Entry 7WRC (electron microscopy, 3.21 A resolution); this record covers chains A and B of the 4 polymer chains in the assembly.

# Chain A (and B)
Molecule: Transient receptor potential cation channel subfamily M member 8
Organism: Mus musculus
Notes: chain B of this document is another copy of the same molecule, construct and numbering; everything in this record applies to it too
Reference sequence: Q8R4D5 (TRPM8_MOUSE); residues 1-1104 here = UniProt positions 1-1104
Amino-acid sequence (1120 residues; each row starts with the number of its first residue):
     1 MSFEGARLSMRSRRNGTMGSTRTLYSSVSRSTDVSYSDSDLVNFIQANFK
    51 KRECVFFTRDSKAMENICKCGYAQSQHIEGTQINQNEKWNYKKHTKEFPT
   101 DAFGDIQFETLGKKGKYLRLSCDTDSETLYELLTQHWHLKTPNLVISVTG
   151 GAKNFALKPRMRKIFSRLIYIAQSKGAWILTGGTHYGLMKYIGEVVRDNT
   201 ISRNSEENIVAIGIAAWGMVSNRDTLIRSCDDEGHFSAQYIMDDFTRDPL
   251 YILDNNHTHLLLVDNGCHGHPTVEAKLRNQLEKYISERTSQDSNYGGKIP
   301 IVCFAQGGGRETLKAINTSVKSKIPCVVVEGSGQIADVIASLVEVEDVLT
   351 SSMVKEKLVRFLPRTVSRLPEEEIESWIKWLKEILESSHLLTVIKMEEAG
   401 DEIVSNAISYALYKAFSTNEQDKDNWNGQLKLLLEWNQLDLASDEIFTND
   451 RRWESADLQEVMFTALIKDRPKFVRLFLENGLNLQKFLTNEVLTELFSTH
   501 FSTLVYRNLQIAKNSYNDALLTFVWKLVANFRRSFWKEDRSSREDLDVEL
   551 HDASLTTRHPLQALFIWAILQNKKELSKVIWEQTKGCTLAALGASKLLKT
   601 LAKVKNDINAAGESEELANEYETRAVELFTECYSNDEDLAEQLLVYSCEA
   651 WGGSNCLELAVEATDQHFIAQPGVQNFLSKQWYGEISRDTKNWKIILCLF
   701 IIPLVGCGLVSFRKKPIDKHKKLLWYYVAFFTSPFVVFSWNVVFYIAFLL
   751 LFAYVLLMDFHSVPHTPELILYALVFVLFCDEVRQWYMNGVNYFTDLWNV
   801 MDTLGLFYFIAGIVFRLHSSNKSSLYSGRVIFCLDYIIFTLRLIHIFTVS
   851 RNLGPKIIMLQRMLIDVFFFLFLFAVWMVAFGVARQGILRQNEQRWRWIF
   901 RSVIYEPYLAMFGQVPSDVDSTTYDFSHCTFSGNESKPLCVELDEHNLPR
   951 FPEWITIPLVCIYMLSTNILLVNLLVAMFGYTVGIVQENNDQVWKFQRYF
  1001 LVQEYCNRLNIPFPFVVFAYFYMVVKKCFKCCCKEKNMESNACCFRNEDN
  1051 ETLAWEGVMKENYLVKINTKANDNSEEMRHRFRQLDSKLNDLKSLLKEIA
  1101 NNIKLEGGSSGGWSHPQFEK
Not modelled in the structure: 1-101, 109-114, 228-231, 239-250, 344-349, 534-557, 715-721, 1031-1044, 1105-1120
Construct notes: expression tag (1105-1120)
UniProt features mapped onto this chain:
  - binding site (Ca(2+)): E782, Q785, N799, D802
  - glycosylation: N934 (N-linked (GlcNAc...) (complex) asparagine)
Disulfides: C929-C940
Metal / ion sites: Ca2+: E782, N799, D802
Residues lining bound ligands: Icilin (KX7): F738, N741, V742, Y745, L778, D781, E782, M801, D802, G805, L806, I838, F839, R842, I846, Y1005, F1013

# Chain A / chain B interface
Residue-residue contacts (109):
  N154(A) with D450(B), hydrogen bond (side chain-backbone); R452(B); W453(B)
  F155(A) with W453(B)
  A156(A) with D450(B), hydrogen bond (backbone-side chain); W453(B), hydrophobic
  L157(A) with E479(B)
  K158(A) with E479(B)
  P159(A) with E479(B)
  R162(A) with E1061(B), salt bridge
  I201(A) with E1051(B); A1054(B)
  S202(A) with W1055(B)
  N204(A) with E1051(B)
  Q334(A) with N449(B), hydrogen bond (side chain-backbone)
  R364(A) with N449(B)
  E397(A) with H1080(B); R1081(B), salt bridge
  I511(A) with D689(B)
  S515(A) with D689(B), hydrogen bond (side chain-backbone)
  Y516(A) with D689(B), hydrogen bond
  V604(A) with D689(B)
  K605(A) with R688(B), hydrogen bond (backbone-side chain)
  N606(A) with K714(B)
  D607(A) with E637(B)
  I608(A) with Y633(B), hydrophobic; E637(B), hydrogen bond (backbone-side chain); P672(B); N676(B)
  N609(A) with Y633(B); S634(B); E637(B)
  I865(A) with N852(B)
  D866(A) with K856(B), salt bridge
  F869(A) with K856(B); I857(B), hydrophobic
  F872(A) with F847(B), hydrophobic
  L873(A) with L860(B), hydrophobic
  V876(A) with T840(B); L841(B), hydrophobic
  V879(A) with Y836(B)
  A880(A) with I837(B)
  V883(A) with Y836(B), hydrophobic
  A884(A) with I837(B), hydrophobic
  Q886(A) with L757(B)
  G887(A) with R829(B), hydrogen bond (backbone-side chain); C833(B)
  I888(A) with Y826(B), hydrogen bond (backbone-side chain); C833(B)
  R890(A) with R829(B), hydrogen bond (backbone-side chain)
  Q891(A) with R829(B)
  N892(A) with L757(B); M758(B); F760(B), hydrogen bond (side chain-backbone)
  E893(A) with L757(B); M758(B)
  Q894(A) with M758(B), hydrogen bond (side chain-backbone)
  W896(A) with M758(B), hydrophobic
  I899(A) with L757(B), hydrophobic
  V915(A) with L909(B), hydrophobic; Q914(B)
  D920(A) with R901(B), salt bridge
  T922(A) with W898(B); R901(B), hydrogen bond
  E942(A) with Y826(B); R829(B)
  R950(A) with K822(B); S823(B); Y826(B)
  E953(A) with R901(B), salt bridge
  I957(A) with Y905(B), hydrophobic
  C961(A) with Y905(B), hydrophobic; Y908(B), hydrogen bond (backbone-side chain)
  M964(A) with F912(B)
  L965(A) with L871(B), hydrophobic; Y908(B); M911(B), hydrophobic; F912(B)
  N968(A) with F912(B)
  I969(A) with M911(B), hydrophobic; F912(B), hydrophobic; L975(B), hydrophobic
  L970(A) with V867(B), hydrophobic; L975(B), hydrophobic; F979(B)
  N973(A) with V972(B); V976(B); F979(B)
  L974(A) with L860(B), hydrophobic; F979(B)
  V976(A) with V976(B), hydrophobic
  A977(A) with F979(B); G980(B); V983(B), hydrophobic
  M978(A) with M859(B), hydrophobic
  Y981(A) with V983(B), hydrophobic; G984(B); Q987(B)
  S1075(A) with M1078(B)
  R1079(A) with R1081(B)
  F1082(A) with M1078(B), hydrophobic; F1082(B), hydrophobic
  R1083(A) with R1081(B)
  D1086(A) with K1088(B), salt bridge
  N1090(A) with K1088(B)
  K1093(A) with L1092(B)
  L1096(A) with L1092(B), hydrophobic; L1096(B), hydrophobic
  K1104(A) with N1102(B), hydrogen bond
Interface residues without a listed pair, chain A (82 interface residues in all): D198, M396, K603, L889, V903, F951, L959, I962, L1085, L1089, L1092, A1100
Interface residues without a listed pair, chain B (81 interface residues in all): F447, T448, R451, N480, Y754, L756, D759, V830, L834, L843, I844, L853, M863, F870, V1058, E1077, L1085, L1089, L1095, I1099

# Overview
Chain A and chain B form an interface of 82 and 81 residues respectively; the contacts include 15 hydrogen
bonds and 6 salt bridges. Polar pairs include R162(A)-E1061(B), E397(A)-R1081(B) and D866(A)-K856(B). Chain A
binds Icilin. Curated annotation (UniProt) lists 4 Ca2+-binding residues on chain A.
Both chains are Transient receptor potential cation channel subfamily M member 8 (Mus musculus). Entry 7WRC
(Mouse TRPM8 in LMNG in the presence of calcium, icilin and PI(4,5)P2) was determined by electron microscopy,
deposited together with 7WRA, 7WRB, 7WRD, 7WRE and 7WRF.
